PDB entry 6GFS | X-ray diffraction, 2.00 A resolution | chain A

Chain A:
Molecule: Beta-lactoglobulin
Organism: Bos taurus
Reference sequence: P02754 (LACB_BOVIN); residues 1-162 here correspond to UniProt positions 17-178 (UniProt number = residue number + 16)
Amino-acid sequence (162 residues; numbered 1 to 162; the number before each row is that of its first residue):
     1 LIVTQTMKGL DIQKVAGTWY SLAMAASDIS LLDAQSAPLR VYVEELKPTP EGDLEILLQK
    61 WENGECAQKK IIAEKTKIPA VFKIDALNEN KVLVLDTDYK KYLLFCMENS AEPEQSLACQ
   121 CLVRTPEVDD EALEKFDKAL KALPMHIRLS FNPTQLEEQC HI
Cystine bridges: Cys66-Cys160, Cys106-Cys119
Small-molecule neighbours: pentadecanoic acid (F15): Pro38, Leu39, Val41, Leu46, Leu54, Ile56, Leu58, Lys60, Glu62, Lys69, Ile71, Val92, Val94, Leu103, Phe105, Met107

In short:
Ligands of chain A: pentadecanoic acid.
Chain A is Beta-lactoglobulin (Bos taurus); the structure, Thermodynamic, Crystallographic and Computational
Studies of Non Mammalian Fatty Acid Binding to Bovine b-Lactoglobulin, was determined by X-ray diffraction
together with 6GE7, 6GF9 and 6GHH from the same study.
